PDB entry 8P6Y | electron microscopy, 1.90 A resolution | chains H and J of the 3 polymer chains in the assembly

# Chain H
Name: CDK-activating kinase assembly factor MAT1
From: Homo sapiens
UniProtKB: P51948 (MAT1_HUMAN), isoform P51948-1; residue numbers follow UniProt; this construct covers 220-309
Sequence (93 residues; each row starts with the number of its first residue):
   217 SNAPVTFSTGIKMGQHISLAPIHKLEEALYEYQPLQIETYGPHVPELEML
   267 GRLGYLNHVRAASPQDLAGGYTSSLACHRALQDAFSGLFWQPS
Not modelled in the structure: 217-243, 309
Sequence notes: expression tag (217-219)

# Chain J
Name: Cyclin-dependent kinase 7
From: Homo sapiens
Notes: EC 2.7.11.22, 2.7.11.23
UniProtKB: P50613 (CDK7_HUMAN); numbering as in UniProt (aligned over 1-346)
Sequence (349 residues; each row starts with the number of its first residue; numbers below 1 keep their minus sign (Ser-2 is residue -2)):
    -2 SNAMALDVKSRAKRYEKLDFLGEGQFATVYKARDKNTNQIVAIKKIKLGH
    48 RSEAKDGINRTALREIKLLQELSHPNIIGLLDAFGHKSNISLVFDFMETD
    98 LEVIIKDNSLVLTPSHIKAYMLMTLQGLEYLHQHWILHRDLKPNNLLLDE
   148 NGVLKLADFGLAKSFGSPNRAYTHQVVTRWYRAPELLFGARMYGVGVDMW
   198 AVGCILAELLLRVPFLPGDSDLDQLTRIFETLGTPTEEQWPDMCSLPDYV
   248 TFKSFPGIPLHHIFSAAGDDLLDLIQGLFLFNPCARITATQALKMKYFSN
   298 RPGPTPGCQLPRPNCPVETLKEQSNPALAIKRKRTEALEQGGLPKKLIF
Not modelled in the structure: -2 to 9, 31-36, 43-51, 311-346
Sequence notes: expression tag (-2 to 0)
Curated features (UniProtKB/Swiss-Prot):
  - active site: Asp137 (Proton acceptor)
  - binding site (ATP): Leu18 to Val26, Lys41
  - modified residue: Ala2 (N-acetylalanine), Ser7 (Phosphoserine), Ser164 (Phosphoserine), Thr170 (Phosphothreonine), Ser321 (Phosphoserine)
  - mutagenesis: Lys41 (K41A: Total loss of activity; K41M: No effect on interaction with HINT1), Phe91 (F91G: Enhanced capacity to bind ATP analogs), Ser164 (S164A: No mitotic repression of transcriptional activity of the reconstituted TFIIH complex), Thr170 (T170A: Total loss of activity. Total loss of transcriptional activity of the reconstituted TFIIH complex; T170E: No effect on interaction with HINT1)
Metal / ion sites: Mg2+: Asn142, Asp155 (together with ATP-gamma-S)
Ligand contacts: ATP-gamma-S (AGS; phosphothiophosphoric acid-adenylate ester): Leu18, Glu20, Gly21, Gln22, Phe23, Ala24, Val26, Ala39, Lys41, Ile75, Phe91, Asp92, Phe93, Met94, Asn141, Leu144, Asp155

# Chain H / chain J interface
Residue-residue contacts - 48 pairs, chain H then chain J:
  Ala244(H) with Gly300(J)
  Leu245(H) with Ser296(J)
  Tyr246(H) with Leu119(J); Gln123(J); Leu290(J); Phe295(J); Ser296(J)
  Glu247(H) with Ser296(J)
  Tyr248(H) with Glu126(J), hydrogen bond; Thr287(J); Leu290(J), hydrophobic; Lys291(J)
  Leu251(H) with Glu126(J); Tyr127(J), hydrophobic; Gln130(J)
  Ile253(H) with His131(J)
  Pro280(H) with Asp239(J); Ser242(J), hydrogen bond (backbone-side chain)
  Gln281(H) with Ser242(J); Leu243(J); Pro244(J)
  Asp282(H) with Met189(J)
  Leu283(H) with Cys281(J)
  Ala284(H) with Trp237(J), hydrogen bond (backbone-side chain); Asp239(J); Ser242(J); Leu243(J), hydrophobic; Pro280(J)
  Gly285(H) with Ala187(J); Met189(J); Tyr190(J); Pro280(J)
  Gly286(H) with Pro280(J); Cys281(J)
  Tyr287(H) with Gly163(J); Ser164(J); Pro165(J); Met189(J)
  Thr288(H) with Cys281(J)
  Leu291(H) with Trp132(J)
  Ala292(H) with Gly163(J); Pro165(J)
  His294(H) with Trp132(J)
  Arg295(H) with Trp132(J); Ser161(J); Phe162(J), hydrogen bond (side chain-backbone); Ser164(J)
  Gln298(H) with Trp132(J)
Other interface residues (no listed pair), chain J (33 interface residues in all): His71, Glu182, Gly191, Arg298, Pro301

# Overview
Chain H and chain J form an interface of 21 and 33 residues respectively, with 4 hydrogen bonds. Polar
contacts include Tyr248(H)-Glu126(J), Pro280(H)-Ser242(J) and Ala284(H)-Trp237(J). Chain J binds ATP-gamma-S.
UniProt lists active-site residue Asp137(J), 10 ATP-binding residues and 4 mutagenesis sites on chain J.
Here chain H is CDK-activating kinase assembly factor MAT1 and chain J is Cyclin-dependent kinase 7, both from
Homo sapiens. Entry 8P6Y (Cryo-EM structure of CAK in complex with nucleotide analogue ATPgS) was determined
by electron microscopy (same publication as 8ORM, 8P6V, 8P6W, 8P6X, 8P6Z, 8P70 and 11 further entries).
